PDB entry 6X1E | X-ray diffraction, 2.90 A resolution | chains D and E of the 6 polymer chains in the assembly

# Chain D
Name: Tubulin beta-2B chain
From: Sus scrofa
UniProt: A0A287AGU7 (A0A287AGU7_PIG); residue numbers follow UniProt; this construct covers 1-445
Chain sequence (445 residues; row label = number of the first residue in the row):
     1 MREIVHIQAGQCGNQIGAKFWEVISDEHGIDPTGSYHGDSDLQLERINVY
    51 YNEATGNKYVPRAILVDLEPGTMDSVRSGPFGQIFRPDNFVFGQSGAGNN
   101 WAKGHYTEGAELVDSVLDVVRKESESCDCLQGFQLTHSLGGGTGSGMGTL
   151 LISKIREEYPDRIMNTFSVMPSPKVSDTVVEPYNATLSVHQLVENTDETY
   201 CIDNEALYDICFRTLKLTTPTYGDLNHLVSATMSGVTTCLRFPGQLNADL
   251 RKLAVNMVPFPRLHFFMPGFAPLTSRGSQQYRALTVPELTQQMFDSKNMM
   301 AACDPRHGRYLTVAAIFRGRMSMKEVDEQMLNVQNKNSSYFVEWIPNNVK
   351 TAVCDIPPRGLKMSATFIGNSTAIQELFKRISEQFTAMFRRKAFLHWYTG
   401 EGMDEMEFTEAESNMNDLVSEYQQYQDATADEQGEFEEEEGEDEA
Unresolved in the structure: 274-283, 432-445
Ion coordination: Mg2+: Q11 (together with GTP)
Ligand contacts:
  - GTP (guanosine-5'-triphosphate): G10, Q11, C12, Q15, I16, D67, A97, G98, N99, S138, G140, G141, G142, T143, G144, S145, V169, P171, V175, S176, E181, N204, L207, Y222, L225, N226
  - Y5L (4-(2-chloro-6,7-dihydro-5H-cyclopenta[d]pyrimidin-4-yl)-7-methoxy-3,4-dihydroquinoxalin-2(1H)-one): V236, C239, L240, L246, A248, K252, L253, N256, M257, T312, V313, A314, A315, I316, N347, N348, V349, K350, T351, A352

# Chain E
Name: Stathmin-4
From: Rattus norvegicus
UniProt: P63043 (STMN4_RAT); residues 5-145 here correspond to UniProt positions 49-189 (UniProt number = residue number + 44)
Chain sequence (143 residues; numbered 3 to 145; the number before each row is that of its first residue):
     3 MADMEVIELNKCTSGQSFEVILKPPSFDGVPEFNASLPRRRDPSLEEIQK
    53 KLEAAEERRKYQEAELLKHLAEKREHEREVIQKAIEENNNFIKMAKEKLA
   103 QKMESNKENREAHLAAMLERLQEKDKHAEEVRKNKELKEEASR
Unresolved in the structure: 3-5, 29-43, 142-145
Differences from the reference sequence: initiating methionine (3); expression tag (4)

# Interface between chain D and chain E
Contacting residue pairs (25):
  Y106(D) - H129(E)  hydrogen bond
  Y106(D) - A130(E)  hydrophobic
  Y106(D) - V133(E)  hydrophobic
  Y106(D) - R134(E)  hydrogen bond (backbone-side chain)
  T107(D) - K137(E)
  A110(D) - R134(E)
  S153(D) - L123(E)
  S153(D) - K126(E)
  K154(D) - D127(E)  salt bridge
  R156(D) - L123(E)
  E157(D) - L120(E)
  E157(D) - L123(E)
  E157(D) - Q124(E)
  E157(D) - D127(E)
  P160(D) - M119(E)  hydrophobic
  Q191(D) - K126(E)  hydrogen bond
  N195(D) - L123(E)
  T399(D) - K140(E)
  G400(D) - K137(E)
  E401(D) - V133(E)
  E401(D) - K137(E)  salt bridge
  G402(D) - V133(E)
  G402(D) - N136(E)
  M403(D) - V133(E)
  E407(D) - H129(E)  salt bridge
Interface residues without a listed pair, chain D (17 interface residues in all): D161
Interface residues without a listed pair, chain E (16 interface residues in all): R112, L116, E141

# In short
17 residues of chain D face 16 of chain E across their interface; the contacts include 3 hydrogen bonds and 3
salt bridges. Polar contacts include K154(D)-D127(E), E401(D)-K137(E) and E407(D)-H129(E). Chain D binds GTP
and compound Y5L.
Chain D is Tubulin beta-2B chain (Sus scrofa) and chain E is Stathmin-4 (Rattus norvegicus); the structure,
Tubulin-RB3_SLD-TTL in complex with compound 5l, was determined by X-ray diffraction, deposited together with
6X1C, 6X1F, 7LZ7 and 7LZ8.
